3B0Y - chain A; structure by X-ray diffraction, 1.45 A resolution.

[Chain A]
Name: DNA polymerase beta family (X family)
From: Thermus thermophilus
Notes: EC 2.7.7.7
UniProtKB: Q5SJ64 (Q5SJ64_THET8); numbering as in UniProt (aligned over 1-575)
Sequence (575 residues; each row starts with the number of its first residue):
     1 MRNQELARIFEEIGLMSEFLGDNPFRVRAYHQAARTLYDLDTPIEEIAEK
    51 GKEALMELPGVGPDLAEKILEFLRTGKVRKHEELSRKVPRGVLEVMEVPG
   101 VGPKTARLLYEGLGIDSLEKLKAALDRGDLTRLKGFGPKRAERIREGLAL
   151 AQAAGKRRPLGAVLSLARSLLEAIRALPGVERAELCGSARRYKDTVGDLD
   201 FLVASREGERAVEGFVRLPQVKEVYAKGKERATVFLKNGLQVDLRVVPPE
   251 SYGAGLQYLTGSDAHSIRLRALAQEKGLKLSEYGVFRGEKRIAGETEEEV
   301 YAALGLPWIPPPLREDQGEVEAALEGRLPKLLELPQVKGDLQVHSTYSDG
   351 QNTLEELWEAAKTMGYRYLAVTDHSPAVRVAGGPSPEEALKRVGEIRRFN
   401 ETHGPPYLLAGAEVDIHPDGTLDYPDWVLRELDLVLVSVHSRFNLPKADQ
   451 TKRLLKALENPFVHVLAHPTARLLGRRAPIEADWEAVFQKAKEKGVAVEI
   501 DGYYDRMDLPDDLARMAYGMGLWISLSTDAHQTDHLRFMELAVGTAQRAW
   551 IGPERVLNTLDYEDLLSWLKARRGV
Construct notes: engineered mutation D263 (Lys in Q5SJ64)
Bound ions: Ca2+ site 1: M56, L58, V61; Ca2+ site 2: R175, L177, V180; Ca2+ site 3: D198, D200 (together with 2'-deoxyguanosine-5'-triphosphate); Ca2+ site 4: D198, D200, D243 (together with 2'-deoxyguanosine-5'-triphosphate); Zn2+: E413, H468
Residues lining bound ligands: 2'-deoxyguanosine-5'-triphosphate (DGT): R157, G187, S188, R191, T195, V196, G197, D198, D200, Y258, L259, T260, G261, S262, D263
Reported in the primary citation:
  - binding site for 2'-deoxyguanosine-5'-triphosphate: D263

[Summary]
Bound to chain A: 2'-deoxyguanosine-5'-triphosphate. M56, L58 and V61 coordinate Ca2+ site 1. The Ca2+ site 2
is built by R175, L177 and V180. The paper reports a binding site for 2'-deoxyguanosine-5'-triphosphate at
D263.
Chain A is DNA polymerase beta family (X family) (Thermus thermophilus); the structure, K263D mutant of PolX
from Thermus thermophilus HB8 complexed with Ca-dGTP, was determined by X-ray diffraction, deposited together
with 3B0X, 3AU6 and 3AUO.
